6XSW - chains A and B of the 3 polymer chains in the assembly; structure by X-ray diffraction, 2.98 A resolution.

Chain A:
Protein: Anti-N3 Fab Heavy Chain
From: Rattus norvegicus
Notes: antibody fragment or engineered binder
Sequence (231 residues; numbered 1 to 225 plus 6 insertion-coded residues; the number before each row is that of its first residue; a row labelled like 82A-82C holds insertion residues (82A, then the next letters in order)):
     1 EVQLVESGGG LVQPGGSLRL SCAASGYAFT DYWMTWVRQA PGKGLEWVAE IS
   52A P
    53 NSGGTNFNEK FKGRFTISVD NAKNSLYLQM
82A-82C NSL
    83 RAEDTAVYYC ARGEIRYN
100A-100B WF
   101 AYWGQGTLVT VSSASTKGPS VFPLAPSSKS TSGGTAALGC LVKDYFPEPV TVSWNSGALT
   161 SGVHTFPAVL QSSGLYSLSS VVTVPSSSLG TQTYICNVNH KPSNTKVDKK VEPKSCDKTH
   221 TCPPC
Unresolved in the structure: 129-133, 215-225
Disulfides: Cys22-Cys92, Cys140-Cys196

Chain B:
Protein: Anti-N3 Fab Light Chain
From: Rattus norvegicus
Notes: antibody fragment or engineered binder
Sequence (214 residues; row label = number of the first residue in the row):
     1 DIQMTQSPSS LSASVGDRVT ITCKASQNVG NNIAWYQQKP GKAPKLLIYY ASNRYTGVPS
    61 RFSGSGYGTD FTLTISSLQP EDFATYYCQR LYNSPFTFGG GTKVEIKRTV AAPSVFIFPP
   121 SDEQLKSGTA SVVCLLNNFY PREAKVQWKV DNALQSGNSQ ESVTEQDSKD STYSLSSTLT
   181 LSKADYEKHK VYACEVTHQG LSSPVTKSFN RGEC
Unresolved in the structure: 150-151, 214
Disulfides: Cys23-Cys88, Cys134-Cys194

How chain A and chain B interact:
Contacting residue pairs (67):
  Val37(A) - Phe98(B)  hydrophobic
  Gln39(A) - Gln38(B)  hydrogen bond
  Gln39(A) - Tyr87(B)  hydrogen bond
  Lys43(A) - Tyr87(B)
  Gly44(A) - Tyr87(B)
  Leu45(A) - Pro44(B)  hydrophobic
  Leu45(A) - Tyr87(B)
  Leu45(A) - Phe98(B)
  Trp47(A) - Ser94(B)
  Trp47(A) - Pro95(B)  hydrophobic
  Trp47(A) - Phe96(B)
  Glu50(A) - Phe96(B)
  Asn58(A) - Ser94(B)
  Tyr91(A) - Gln38(B)
  Tyr91(A) - Lys42(B)  hydrogen bond (side chain-backbone)
  Tyr91(A) - Ala43(B)  hydrophobic
  Arg98(A) - Tyr92(B)  hydrogen bond
  Tyr99(A) - Asn32(B)
  Tyr99(A) - Tyr50(B)  hydrophobic
  Tyr99(A) - Leu91(B)
  Tyr99(A) - Tyr92(B)  hydrogen bond (backbone-backbone)
  Asn100(A) - Gln89(B)  hydrogen bond (backbone-side chain)
  Asn100(A) - Leu91(B)
  Asn100(A) - Phe96(B)
  Trp100A(A) - Tyr36(B)
  Trp100A(A) - Leu46(B)
  Trp100A(A) - Tyr49(B)  hydrophobic
  Trp100A(A) - Leu91(B)  hydrophobic
  Phe100B(A) - Tyr36(B)  hydrogen bond (backbone-side chain)
  Phe100B(A) - Leu46(B)
  Phe100B(A) - Gln89(B)
  Phe100B(A) - Phe98(B)  hydrophobic
  Ala101(A) - Leu46(B)  hydrophobic
  Ala101(A) - Tyr55(B)
  Tyr102(A) - Tyr55(B)
  Trp103(A) - Tyr36(B)  hydrophobic
  Trp103(A) - Pro44(B)
  Trp103(A) - Phe98(B)  hydrophobic
  Gly104(A) - Ala43(B)
  Phe122(A) - Ser121(B)
  Phe122(A) - Gln124(B)
  Pro123(A) - Ser121(B)
  Leu124(A) - Phe118(B)
  Leu124(A) - Val133(B)  hydrophobic
  Ala125(A) - Phe118(B)
  Ala137(A) - Phe116(B)  hydrophobic
  Ala137(A) - Phe118(B)
  Leu141(A) - Gln124(B)
  Leu141(A) - Ser131(B)
  His164(A) - Asn137(B)
  His164(A) - Asn138(B)
  His164(A) - Ser174(B)
  Phe166(A) - Leu135(B)  hydrophobic
  Phe166(A) - Ser162(B)
  Phe166(A) - Thr164(B)
  Phe166(A) - Ser174(B)
  Phe166(A) - Leu175(B)
  Phe166(A) - Ser176(B)
  Pro167(A) - Ser162(B)  hydrogen bond (backbone-side chain)
  Pro167(A) - Val163(B)
  Val169(A) - Gln160(B)
  Val169(A) - Glu161(B)
  Val169(A) - Ser162(B)
  Leu170(A) - Gln160(B)  hydrogen bond (backbone-side chain)
  Gln171(A) - Gln160(B)
  Val181(A) - Leu135(B)  hydrophobic
  Thr183(A) - Asn137(B)
Interface residues without a listed pair, chain A (38 interface residues in all): Glu46, Phe59, Thr135, Leu138, Thr165, Ser179
Interface residues without a listed pair, chain B (40 interface residues in all): Ala34, Gly100, Glu123, Ser127, Asp167

Summary:
38 residues of chain A face 40 of chain B across their interface; the contacts include 9 hydrogen bonds. Among
the polar pairs are Gln39(A)-Gln38(B), Gln39(A)-Tyr87(B) and Tyr91(A)-Lys42(B).
Chain A is Anti-N3 Fab Heavy Chain and chain B is Anti-N3 Fab Light Chain, both from Rattus norvegicus; the
structure, Structure of the Notch3 NRR in complex with an antibody Fab Fragment, was determined by X-ray
diffraction.
